Entry 3BGW (X-ray diffraction, 3.91 A resolution); this record covers chains D and E of the 6 polymer chains in the assembly.

[Chain D (and E)]
Protein: DNAB-Like Replicative Helicase
From: Bacillus phage SPP1
Notes: chain E of this document is another copy of the same molecule, construct and numbering; everything in this record applies to it too
Reference sequence: Q38152 (Q38152_BPSPP); residues 1-442 here = UniProt positions 1-442
Chain sequence (444 residues; each row starts with the number of its first residue; numbers below 1 keep their minus sign (Gly-1 is residue -1)):
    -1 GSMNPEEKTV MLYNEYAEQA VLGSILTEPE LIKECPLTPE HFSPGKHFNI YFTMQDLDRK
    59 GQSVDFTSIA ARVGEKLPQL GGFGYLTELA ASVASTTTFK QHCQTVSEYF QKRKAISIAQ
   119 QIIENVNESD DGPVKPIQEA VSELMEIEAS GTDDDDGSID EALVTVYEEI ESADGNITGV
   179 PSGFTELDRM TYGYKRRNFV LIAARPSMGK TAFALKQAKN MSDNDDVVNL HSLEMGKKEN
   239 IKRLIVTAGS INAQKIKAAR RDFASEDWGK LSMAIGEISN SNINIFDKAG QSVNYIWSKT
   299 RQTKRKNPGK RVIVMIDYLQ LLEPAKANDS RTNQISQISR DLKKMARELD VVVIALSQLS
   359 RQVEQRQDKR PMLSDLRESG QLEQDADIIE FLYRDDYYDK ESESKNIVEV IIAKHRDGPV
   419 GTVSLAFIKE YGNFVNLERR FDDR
Not modelled in the structure: -1 to 11, 126-131, 147-156, 437-442 (chain E: -1 to 11, 126-131, 437-442)
Cystine bridges: Cys33-Cys101
Sequence notes: expression tag (-1 to 0)

[Interface between chain D and chain E]
Contacting residue pairs (52; chain D residue first):
  Lys110(D) - Asn125(E)
  Ala117(D) - Ala117(E)
  Ala117(D) - Ile120(E)  hydrophobic
  Gln118(D) - Ile121(E)
  Ile120(D) - Ala113(E)
  Ile120(D) - Ala117(E)  hydrophobic
  Ile120(D) - Ile145(E)  hydrophobic
  Ile121(D) - Ile114(E)  hydrophobic
  Ile121(D) - Ala117(E)  hydrophobic
  Ile121(D) - Gln118(E)
  Val124(D) - Lys110(E)
  Val124(D) - Ala113(E)  hydrophobic
  Asn125(D) - Lys110(E)
  Lys133(D) - Glu106(E)
  Pro134(D) - Glu106(E)
  Ile135(D) - Gln109(E)
  Ala138(D) - Ile145(E)
  Leu142(D) - Leu142(E)  hydrophobic
  Leu142(D) - Ile145(E)  hydrophobic
  Ile145(D) - Leu142(E)  hydrophobic
  Glu146(D) - Leu142(E)
  Glu232(D) - Lys412(E)
  Glu232(D) - Arg414(E)
  Gly234(D) - Arg414(E)  hydrogen bond (backbone-backbone)
  Glu237(D) - Arg414(E)
  Glu237(D) - Asp415(E)
  Ala256(D) - Asp172(E)
  Arg258(D) - Glu169(E)
  Arg259(D) - Glu169(E)
  Arg259(D) - Ser170(E)  hydrogen bond (backbone-backbone)
  Arg259(D) - Ala171(E)
  Trp266(D) - Glu169(E)
  Ile273(D) - Leu161(E)  hydrophobic
  Asn282(D) - Gly155(E)
  Asn282(D) - Ser156(E)
  Ile283(D) - Gly155(E)
  Phe284(D) - Asp154(E)
  Phe284(D) - Gly155(E)
  Ala287(D) - Gln382(E)
  Gly288(D) - Gln382(E)
  Lys297(D) - Asp151(E)  salt bridge
  Lys297(D) - Asp153(E)
  Arg299(D) - Glu146(E)  salt bridge
  Gln300(D) - Asp151(E)
  Leu319(D) - Glu381(E)
  Leu319(D) - Gln382(E)
  Glu321(D) - Gln379(E)
  Glu321(D) - Gln382(E)
  Arg359(D) - Arg364(E)
  Arg359(D) - Asp366(E)
  Arg359(D) - Met370(E)
  Arg375(D) - Met370(E)
Other interface residues (no listed pair), chain D (41 interface residues in all): Ile114, Met233, Lys235, Ile239, Lys255, Ile281, Lys304
Other interface residues (no listed pair), chain E (41 interface residues in all): Val124, Pro134, Ala138, Gly149, Ala160, Ile168, Tyr190, Asp383, Gly416

[In short]
The chain D/chain E interface involves 41 residues from each chain, with 2 hydrogen bonds and 2 salt bridges.
Among the polar pairs are Lys297(D)-Asp151(E), Arg299(D)-Glu146(E) and Gly234(D)-Arg414(E).
Both chains are DNAB-Like Replicative Helicase (Bacillus phage SPP1). Entry 3BGW (The Structure Of A DnaB-Like
Replicative Helicase And Its Interactions With Primase) was determined by X-ray diffraction together with 3BH0
from the same study.
